Entry 8FK0 (electron microscopy, 4.00 A resolution); this record covers chains M and H of the 14 polymer chains in the assembly.

[Chain M (and H)]
Molecule: Pilin_N domain-containing protein
Source organism: Saccharolobus solfataricus
Notes: chain H of this document is another copy of the same molecule, construct and numbering; everything in this record applies to it too
UniProt: A0A7S9IHX8 (A0A7S9IHX8_SACSO); residues -11 to 132 here correspond to UniProt positions 1-144 (UniProt number = residue number + 12)
Chain sequence (144 residues; numbered -11 to 132; the number before each row is that of its first residue; numbers below 1 keep their minus sign (Met-11 is residue -11)):
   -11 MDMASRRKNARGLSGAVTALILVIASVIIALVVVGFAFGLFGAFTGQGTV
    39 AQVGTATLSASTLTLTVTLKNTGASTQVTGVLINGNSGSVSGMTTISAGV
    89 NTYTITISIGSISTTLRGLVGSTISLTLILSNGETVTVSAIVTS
Not modelled in the structure: -11 to 0

[How chain M and chain H interact]
Contacting residue pairs (13; chain M residue first):
  Ser2(M) - Leu10(H)
  Ser2(M) - Val11(H)
  Ser2(M) - Ser14(H)  hydrogen bond
  Thr6(M) - Ser14(H)
  Ile9(M) - Ala18(H)  hydrophobic
  Ala13(M) - Val22(H)  hydrophobic
  Ile17(M) - Phe26(H)  hydrophobic
  Ile17(M) - Phe29(H)  hydrophobic
  Val20(M) - Phe29(H)  hydrophobic
  Leu70(M) - Thr43(H)
  Leu118(M) - Val41(H)
  Ser119(M) - Val41(H)
  Gly121(M) - Val41(H)
Also at the interface, not in a pair above, chain M (15 interface residues in all): Leu1, Val5, Ile16, Asn120, Glu122
Also at the interface, not in a pair above, chain H (12 interface residues in all): Val15, Ala25, Val88

[Overview]
15 residues of chain M face 12 of chain H across their interface, with 1 hydrogen bond. Its one
hydrogen-bonded contact is Ser2(M)-Ser14(H).
Chain M and chain H are both Pilin_N domain-containing protein (Saccharolobus solfataricus); the structure,
Asymmetric cryo-EM structure of a curved Saccharolobus solfataricus type IV pilus, was determined by electron
microscopy, deposited together with 8FJ5, 8FJS, 8FK7 and 7TXI.
